PDB entry 3L73 | X-ray diffraction, 3.04 A resolution | chains Q and U of the 20 polymer chains in the assembly

# Chain Q
Name: Mitochondrial cytochrome C1, heme protein
Source organism: Gallus gallus
Notes: EC 1.10.2.2
UniProtKB: D0VX26 (D0VX26_CHICK); numbering as in UniProt (aligned over 1-241)
Sequence (241 residues; row label = number of the first residue in the row):
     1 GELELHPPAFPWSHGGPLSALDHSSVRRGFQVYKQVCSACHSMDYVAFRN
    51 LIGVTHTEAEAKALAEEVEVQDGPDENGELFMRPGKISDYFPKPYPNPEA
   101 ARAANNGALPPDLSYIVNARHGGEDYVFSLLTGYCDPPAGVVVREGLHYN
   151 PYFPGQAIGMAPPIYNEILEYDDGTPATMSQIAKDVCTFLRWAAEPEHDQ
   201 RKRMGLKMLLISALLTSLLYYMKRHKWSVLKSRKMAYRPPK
Metal / ion sites: heme c Fe: His41, Met160
Small-molecule neighbours: heme c (HEC): Val32, Val36, Cys37, Ala39, Cys40, His41, Asn105, Ala108, Leu109, Pro110, Pro111, Leu113, Ile116, Arg120, Tyr126, Val127, Leu130, Leu131, Phe153, Ile158, Gly159, Met160, Pro163, Ile164, Val186

# Chain U
Name: Mitochondrial ubiquinol-cytochrome C reductase 11 kDa protein, complex III subunit VIII
Source organism: Gallus gallus
Notes: EC 1.10.2.2
UniProtKB: D0VX28 (D0VX28_CHICK); residues 2-78 here correspond to UniProt positions 1-77 (UniProt number = residue number - 1)
Sequence (77 residues; numbered 2 to 78; the number before each row is that of its first residue):
     2 LRGSGEEEEEELVDPLTTIREHCEQTEKCVKARERLELCDARVSSRSHTE
    52 EQCTEELFDFLHARDHCVAHKLFNKLK
Unresolved in the structure: 2-11
Disulfides: Cys24-Cys68, Cys40-Cys54

# How chain Q and chain U interact
Residue-residue contacts - 44 pairs, chain Q then chain U:
  Leu3(Q) with Phe59(U)
  Glu4(Q) with Phe59(U)
  Leu5(Q) with Phe59(U); Leu62(U), hydrophobic; His63(U)
  Phe10(Q) with Phe74(U), hydrophobic
  Pro11(Q) with Ala70(U); Phe74(U)
  Trp12(Q) with Phe74(U), hydrophobic
  Arg28(Q) with Lys78(U), hydrogen bond (side chain-backbone)
  Phe128(Q) with Phe74(U), hydrophobic
  Thr132(Q) with Leu17(U); Arg21(U), hydrogen bond (backbone-side chain)
  Pro138(Q) with Cys54(U); Thr55(U); Leu58(U)
  Ala139(Q) with Asp41(U); Val44(U), hydrophobic; Gln53(U); Cys54(U), hydrogen bond (backbone-backbone)
  Gly140(Q) with Val44(U); Glu52(U); Gln53(U)
  Val141(Q) with Gln53(U); Thr55(U)
  Pro151(Q) with Phe59(U), hydrophobic; Leu62(U), hydrophobic
  Tyr152(Q) with Asp66(U), hydrogen bond
  Gln156(Q) with Phe59(U)
  Asn166(Q) with Asp15(U)
  Glu167(Q) with Leu13(U)
  Thr178(Q) with Val14(U); Asp15(U), hydrogen bond; Pro16(U); Leu77(U)
  Met179(Q) with Asp15(U), hydrogen bond (backbone-side chain)
  Ser180(Q) with Asp15(U), hydrogen bond; Leu17(U); Leu77(U)
  Gln181(Q) with Leu77(U); Lys78(U), hydrogen bond (side chain-backbone)
  Lys184(Q) with Phe74(U); Lys78(U), hydrogen bond (side chain-backbone)
  Asp185(Q) with Lys78(U)
Other interface residues (no listed pair), chain Q (31 interface residues in all): His6, Pro8, Ala9, Asp22, Asp136, Tyr149, Thr175
Other interface residues (no listed pair), chain U (25 interface residues in all): Ser45, Glu56, His67, Leu73

# Summary
The interface between chain Q and chain U involves 31 residues on one side and 25 on the other, with 9
hydrogen bonds. Polar pairs include Arg28(Q)-Lys78(U), Thr132(Q)-Arg21(U) and Tyr152(Q)-Asp66(U). Bound to
chain Q: heme c. His41(Q) and Met160(Q) form the heme c Fe site.
Chain Q is Mitochondrial cytochrome C1, heme protein and chain U is Mitochondrial ubiquinol-cytochrome C
reductase 11 kDa protein, complex III subunit VIII, both from Gallus gallus; the structure, Cytochrome BC1
complex from chicken with triazolone inhibitor, was determined by X-ray diffraction.
